6OWY - chains A and B; structure by X-ray diffraction, 2.07 A resolution.

# Chain A (and B)
Name: Periplasmic chaperone Spy
Organism: Escherichia coli
Notes: chain B of this document is another copy of the same molecule, construct and numbering; everything in this record applies to it too
UniProt: P77754 (SPY_ECOLI); residues 29-124 here correspond to UniProt positions 52-147 (UniProt number = residue number + 23)
Amino-acid sequence (97 residues; each row starts with the number of its first residue):
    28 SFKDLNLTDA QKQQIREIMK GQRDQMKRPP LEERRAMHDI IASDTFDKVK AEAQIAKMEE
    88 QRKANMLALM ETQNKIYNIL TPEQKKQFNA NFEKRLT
Not modelled in the structure: 51-55, 123-124 (chain B: 28, 52-57, 123-124)
Sequence notes: expression tag (28); engineered mutation Leu96 (His119 in P77754)
Metal / ion sites: Zn2+ site 1: Asp36, Glu44 (shared with Glu110(B) of chain B); Zn2+ site 2: Glu59 (shared with Asp71(B) of chain B); Zn2+ site 3: His65 (together with imidazole) (shared with Glu120(B) of chain B); Zn2+ site 4: Asp66 (shared with Asp66(B) of chain B); Zn2+ site 5: Asp71, Asp74; Zn2+ site 6: Glu86 (together with imidazole) (shared with Glu79(B) of chain B); Zn2+ site 7: Glu120 (together with imidazole) (shared with His65(B) of chain B)
What the authors report for this chain:
  - mutagenesis - H96L: increased binding to Im7 (citing earlier work)

# How chain A and chain B interact
Pairs across the interface - 63 pairs, chain A then chain B:
  Glu60(A) - Arg89(B)  salt bridge
  Arg61(A) - Phe119(B)  hydrogen bond (side chain-backbone)
  Arg61(A) - Arg122(B)
  Arg62(A) - Glu120(B)  salt bridge
  Met64(A) - Met93(B)  hydrophobic
  Met64(A) - Met97(B)  hydrophobic
  His65(A) - Asn116(B)  hydrogen bond
  His65(A) - Phe119(B)
  His65(A) - Glu120(B)  salt bridge
  Ile67(A) - Asn101(B)  hydrogen bond (backbone-side chain)
  Ile68(A) - Met97(B)
  Ile68(A) - Gln100(B)
  Ile68(A) - Asn101(B)  hydrogen bond (backbone-side chain)
  Ile68(A) - Tyr104(B)
  Ile68(A) - Phe115(B)  hydrophobic
  Ile68(A) - Phe119(B)  hydrophobic
  Ala69(A) - Tyr104(B)
  Ala69(A) - Asn116(B)
  Ser70(A) - Asn101(B)  hydrogen bond (backbone-side chain)
  Ser70(A) - Asn105(B)  hydrogen bond (backbone-side chain)
  Asp71(A) - Asn105(B)
  Thr72(A) - Asn101(B)  hydrogen bond (backbone-side chain)
  Phe73(A) - Leu94(B)
  Phe73(A) - Met97(B)
  Phe73(A) - Glu98(B)
  Phe73(A) - Asn101(B)
  Ala78(A) - Leu94(B)  hydrophobic
  Glu79(A) - Leu94(B)
  Gln81(A) - Met97(B)
  Ile82(A) - Arg89(B)  hydrogen bond (backbone-side chain)
  Ile82(A) - Lys90(B)
  Ile82(A) - Met93(B)  hydrophobic
  Ile82(A) - Leu94(B)  hydrophobic
  Ile82(A) - Met97(B)  hydrophobic
  Arg89(A) - Glu86(B)  salt bridge
  Arg89(A) - Arg89(B)
  Lys90(A) - Glu79(B)  salt bridge
  Lys90(A) - Ile82(B)
  Met93(A) - Ile82(B)  hydrophobic
  Met93(A) - Met85(B)  hydrophobic
  Leu94(A) - Phe73(B)
  Leu94(A) - Ala78(B)  hydrophobic
  Leu94(A) - Glu79(B)
  Leu94(A) - Ile82(B)  hydrophobic
  Met97(A) - Phe73(B)
  Met97(A) - Ala78(B)  hydrophobic
  Met97(A) - Ile82(B)  hydrophobic
  Glu98(A) - Phe73(B)
  Gln100(A) - Ile68(B)
  Asn101(A) - Ile67(B)  hydrogen bond (side chain-backbone)
  Asn101(A) - Ile68(B)  hydrogen bond (side chain-backbone)
  Asn101(A) - Ser70(B)  hydrogen bond (side chain-backbone)
  Asn101(A) - Thr72(B)
  Asn101(A) - Phe73(B)
  Tyr104(A) - Ile68(B)
  Tyr104(A) - Ala69(B)
  Asn105(A) - Ser70(B)  hydrogen bond (side chain-backbone)
  Asn105(A) - Asp71(B)
  Asn116(A) - His65(B)  hydrogen bond
  Phe119(A) - Arg61(B)
  Phe119(A) - His65(B)
  Glu120(A) - His65(B)  salt bridge
  Arg122(A) - Arg61(B)
Other interface residues (no listed pair), chain A (32 interface residues in all): Lys75, Phe115
Other interface residues (no listed pair), chain B (32 interface residues in all): Met64, Lys75, Leu96

# Overview
The chain A/chain B interface involves 32 residues from each chain; the contacts include 13 hydrogen bonds and
6 salt bridges. Polar pairs include Glu60(A)-Arg89(B), Arg62(A)-Glu120(B) and His65(A)-Glu120(B). The Zn2+
site 1 is built by Asp36(A) and Glu44(A). Asp71(A) and Asp74(A) coordinate Zn2+ site 5. From the paper: H96L
of chain A increases binding to Im7.
Chain A and chain B are both Periplasmic chaperone Spy (Escherichia coli); the structure, Spy H96L:Im7
K20pI-Phe complex; multiple anomalous datasets contained herein for element identification, was determined by
X-ray diffraction together with 6OWX and 6OWZ from the same study.
